3LT3 - chain A; structure by X-ray diffraction, 2.10 A resolution.

[Chain A]
Name: Possible membrane-associated serine protease
Source organism: Mycobacterium tuberculosis H37Rv
Notes: EC 3.4.21.-; fragment: Rv3671c (179-397)
UniProtKB: O69639 (O69639_MYCTU); residue numbers follow UniProt; this construct covers 181-397
Sequence (217 residues; numbered 181 to 397; the number before each row is that of its first residue):
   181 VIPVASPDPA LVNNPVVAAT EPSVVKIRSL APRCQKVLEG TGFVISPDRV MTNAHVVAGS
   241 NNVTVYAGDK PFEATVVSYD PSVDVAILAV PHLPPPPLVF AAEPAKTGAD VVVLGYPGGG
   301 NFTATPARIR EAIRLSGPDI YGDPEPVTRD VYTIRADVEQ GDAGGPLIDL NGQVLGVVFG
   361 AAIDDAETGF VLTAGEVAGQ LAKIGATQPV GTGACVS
Disordered / not traced: 211-216, 392-397
Differences from the reference sequence: engineered mutation Ala343 (Ser in O69639)
What the authors report for this chain:
  - conformationally variable residues (order/disorder transition): Leu210 to Glu219, Thr387 to Ser397
  - mutagenesis - C214A, C395A: decreased catalytic activity

[Overview]
The paper reports that C214A and C395A reduce catalytic activity; conformational variability at Leu210 and
Thr387.
Chain A is Possible membrane-associated serine protease (Mycobacterium tuberculosis H37Rv); the structure,
Crystal structure of Rv3671c from M. tuberculosis H37Rv, Ser343Ala mutant, inactive form, was determined by
X-ray diffraction, deposited together with 3K6Y and 3K6Z.
